PDB entry 5X0V | X-ray diffraction, 1.60 A resolution | chain A

# Chain A
Molecule: LysR family transcriptional regulator
From: Vibrio vulnificus
Reference sequence: A0A087I947 (A0A087I947_VIBVL); residues 86-301 here = UniProt positions 86-301
Chain sequence (219 residues; numbered 83 to 301; the number before each row is that of its first residue):
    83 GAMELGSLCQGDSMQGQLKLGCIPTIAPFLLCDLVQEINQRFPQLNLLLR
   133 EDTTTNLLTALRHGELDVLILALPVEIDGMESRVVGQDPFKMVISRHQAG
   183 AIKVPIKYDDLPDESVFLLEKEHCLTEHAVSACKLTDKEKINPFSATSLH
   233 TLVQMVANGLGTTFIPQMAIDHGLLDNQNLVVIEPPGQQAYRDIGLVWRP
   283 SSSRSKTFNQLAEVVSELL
Not modelled in the structure: 88-93
Construct notes: expression tag (83-85)
Reported in the primary citation:
  - conformationally variable residues: K203, E204, C215
  - mutagenesis - E204G: decreased signaling
  - mutagenesis - K203D, E204A: unchanged signaling
  - mutagenesis - H205A: abolished signaling
  - binding site for chloride ion: E204, C206

# Summary
The paper reports a binding site for chloride ion at E204 and C206; E204G reduces signaling; 4 substitutions
were tested in all.
Chain A is LysR family transcriptional regulator (Vibrio vulnificus); the structure, Reduced form of
regulatory domain of OxyR2 from Vibrio vulnificus, was determined by X-ray diffraction (same publication as
5B70, 5B7D and 5X0Q).
